PDB entry 5EUO | X-ray diffraction, 2.10 A resolution | chains F and J of the 5 polymer chains in the assembly

Chain F:
Molecule: PF6 TCR beta chain
From: Homo sapiens
Sequence (240 residues; each row starts with the number of its first residue):
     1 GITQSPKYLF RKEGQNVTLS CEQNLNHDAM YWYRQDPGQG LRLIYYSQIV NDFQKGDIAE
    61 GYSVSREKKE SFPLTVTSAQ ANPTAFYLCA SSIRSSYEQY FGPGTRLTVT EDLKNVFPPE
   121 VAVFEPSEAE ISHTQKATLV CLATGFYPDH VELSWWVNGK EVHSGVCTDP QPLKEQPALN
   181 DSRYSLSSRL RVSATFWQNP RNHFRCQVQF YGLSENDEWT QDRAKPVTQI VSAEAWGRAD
Disordered / not traced: 240
Disulfide bonds: Cys-21/Cys-89, Cys-141/Cys-206

Chain J:
Molecule: Matrix protein 1
Reference sequence: P03485 (M1_I34A1); residues 1-9 here correspond to UniProt positions 58-66 (UniProt number = residue number + 57)
Sequence (9 residues; each row starts with the number of its first residue):
     1 GILGFVFTL

Chain F / chain J interface:
Pairs across the interface - 7 pairs, chain F then chain J:
  Asp-28(F) / Thr-8(J)  hydrogen bond
  Gln-48(F) / Gly-4(J)  hydrogen bond (side chain-backbone)
  Gln-48(F) / Phe-5(J)
  Gln-48(F) / Val-6(J)  hydrogen bond (side chain-backbone)
  Ile-49(F) / Thr-8(J)
  Arg-94(F) / Phe-5(J)
  Ser-95(F) / Val-6(J)  hydrogen bond (side chain-backbone)
Also at the interface, not in a pair above, chain J (5 interface residues in all): Phe-7

Summary:
Chain F and chain J each contribute 5 residues to their interface; the contacts include 4 hydrogen bonds.
Among the polar pairs are Asp-28(F)/Thr-8(J), Gln-48(F)/Gly-4(J) and Gln-48(F)/Val-6(J).
Chain F is PF6 TCR beta chain (Homo sapiens) and chain J is Matrix protein 1; the structure, PF6-M1-HLA-A2,
was determined by X-ray diffraction.
